Entry 8AVB (electron microscopy, 4.43 A resolution (low resolution: residue-level contacts below are approximate; hydrogen-bond / salt-bridge calls are withheld)); this record covers chains A and B of the 3 polymer chains in the assembly.

[Chain A]
Name: Leptin
From: Mus musculus
Reference sequence: P41160 (LEP_MOUSE); residues 21-167 here = UniProt positions 21-167
Sequence (152 residues; each row starts with the number of its first residue):
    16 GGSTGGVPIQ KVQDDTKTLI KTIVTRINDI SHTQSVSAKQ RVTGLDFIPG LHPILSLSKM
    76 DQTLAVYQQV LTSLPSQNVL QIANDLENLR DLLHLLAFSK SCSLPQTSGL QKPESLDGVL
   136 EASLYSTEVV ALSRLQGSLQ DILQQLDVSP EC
Disordered / not traced: 16-20, 122-128
Construct notes: expression tag (16-20); conflict Gly-21 (Ala in P41160)
Swiss-Prot annotation at these positions:
  - natural variant: Gln-49 (deletion: In 30% the clones)
Disulfides: Cys-117/Cys-167

[Chain B]
Name: Leptin receptor
From: Mus musculus
Reference sequence: P48356 (LEPR_MOUSE); residue numbers follow UniProt; this construct covers 22-839
Sequence (835 residues; row label = number of the first residue in the row):
     5 AHHHHHHPGG PGSDELDLNL AYPISPWKFK LFCGPPNTTD DSFLSPAGAP NNASALKGAS
    65 EAIVEAKFNS SGIYVPELSK TVFHCCFGNE QGQNCSALTD NTEGKTLASV VKASVFRQLG
   125 VNWDIECWMK GDLTLFICHM EPLPKNPFKN YDSKVHLLYD LPEVIDDSPL PPLKDSFQTV
   185 QCNCSLRGCE CHVPVPRAKL NYALLMYLEI TSAGVSFQSP LMSLQPMLVV KPDPPLGLHM
   245 EVTDDGNLKI SWDSQTMAPF PLQYQVKYLE NSTIVREAAE IVSATSLLVD SVLPGSSYEV
   305 QVRSKRLDGS GVWSDWSSPQ VFTTQDVVYF PPKILTSVGS NASFHCIYKN ENQIISSKQI
   365 VWWRNLAEKI PEIQYSIVSD RVSKVTFSNL KATRPRGKFT YDAVYCCNEQ ACHHRYAELY
   425 VIDVNINISC ETDGYLTKMT CRWSPSTIQS LVGSTVQLRY HRRSLYCPDS PSIHPTSEPK
   485 NCVLQRDGFY ECVFQPIFLL SGYTMWIRIN HSLGSLDSPP TCVLPDSVVK PLPPSNVKAE
   545 ITVNTGLLKV SWEKPVFPEN NLQFQIRYGL SGKEIQWKTH EVFDAKSKSA SLLVSDLCAV
   605 YVVQVRCRRL DGLGYWSNWS SPAYTLVMDV KVPMRGPEFW RKMDGDVTKK ERNVTLLWKP
   665 LTKNDSLCSV RRYVVKHRTA HNGTWSEDVG NRTNLTFLWT EPAHTVTVLA VNSLGASLVN
   725 FNLTFSWPMS KVSAVESLSA YPLSSSCVIL SWTLSPDDYS LLYLVIEWKI LNEDDGMKWL
   785 RIPSNVKKFY IHDNFIPIEK YQFSLYPVFM EGVGKPKIIN GFTKDAIDKQ QNDAG
Disordered / not traced: 5-234, 828-839
Construct notes: expression tag (5-21)
Swiss-Prot annotation at these positions:
  - region: His-465 to Glu-482 (Leptin-binding)
  - motif: Trp-620 to Ser-624 (WSXWS motif)
  - glycosylation (N-linked (GlcNAc...) asparagine): Asn-41, Asn-56, Asn-73, Asn-98, Asn-187, Asn-275, Asn-345, Asn-431, Asn-514, Asn-622, Asn-657, Asn-668, Asn-686, Asn-695, Asn-698, Asn-726
  - natural variant: Val-541 (V541I: In strain: NZO), Asp-600 (D600N: In strain: KK Obese), Val-651 (V651I: In strain: NZO)
Disulfides: Cys-350/Cys-410, Cys-411/Cys-416, Cys-434/Cys-445, Cys-471/Cys-526, Cys-486/Cys-496, Cys-602/Cys-672

[Interface between chain A and chain B]
Pairs across the interface - 29 pairs, chain A then chain B:
  Gly-21(A) / Asp-473(B)
  Pro-23(A) / Asp-473(B)
  Lys-26(A) / Tyr-470(B)
  Asp-30(A) / Tyr-470(B)
  Asp-30(A) / Leu-504(B)
  Asp-30(A) / Leu-528(B)
  Thr-33(A) / Asn-564(B)
  Leu-34(A) / Leu-504(B)
  Thr-37(A) / Glu-563(B)
  Arg-41(A) / Tyr-439(B)
  Arg-41(A) / Leu-440(B)
  Arg-41(A) / Phe-561(B)
  Gln-96(A) / Leu-440(B)
  Gln-96(A) / Thr-441(B)
  Gln-96(A) / Pro-500(B)
  Gln-96(A) / Ile-501(B)
  Asn-99(A) / Ile-501(B)
  Asn-99(A) / Phe-502(B)
  Asp-100(A) / Leu-503(B)
  Glu-102(A) / Phe-502(B)
  Asn-103(A) / Ser-468(B)
  Asn-103(A) / Leu-469(B)
  Asn-103(A) / Phe-502(B)
  Asn-103(A) / Leu-503(B)
  Asn-103(A) / Leu-504(B)
  Asn-103(A) / Ser-505(B)
  Asp-106(A) / Leu-469(B)
  Leu-107(A) / Leu-469(B)
  Leu-107(A) / Tyr-470(B)
Other interface residues (no listed pair), chain A (19 interface residues in all): Val-27, Thr-40, Gln-92, Leu-110
Other interface residues (no listed pair), chain B (18 interface residues in all): Asp-530

[In short]
The interface between chain A and chain B involves 19 residues on one side and 18 on the other.
Chain A is Leptin and chain B is Leptin receptor, both from Mus musculus; the structure, Cryo-EM structure for
mouse leptin in complex with the mouse LEP-R ectodomain (1:2 mLEP:mLEPR model), was determined by electron
microscopy together with 7Z3Q, 7Z3R, 8AV2, 8AVC, 8AVD, 8AVE and 3 further entries from the same study.
